PDB entry 8JRU | electron microscopy, 3.50 A resolution | chains R and A of the 5 polymer chains in the assembly

# Chain R
Name: HA signal peptide, HPC4 purification tag, Glucagon receptor, C-terminal tail of Vasopressin V2 receptor
From: Influenza A virus (strain A/Victoria/3/1975 H3N2)
UniProtKB: chimeric construct of P03435, P04070, P47871, P30518: residues -14 to 1 from P03435 (HEMA_I75A3) positions 1-16 (UniProt number = residue number + 15); residues 5-16 from P04070 positions 205-216 (UniProt number = residue number + 200); residues 27-1342 from P47871 positions 27-432 (offset varies); residues 1343-1371 from P30518 positions 343-371 (UniProt number = residue number - 1000)
Chain sequence (478 residues; each row starts with the number of its first residue; note: 910 numbers in that range are skipped by the numbering (no residue carries them; nothing is unmodelled there); numbers below 1 keep their minus sign (Gly-16 is residue -16)):
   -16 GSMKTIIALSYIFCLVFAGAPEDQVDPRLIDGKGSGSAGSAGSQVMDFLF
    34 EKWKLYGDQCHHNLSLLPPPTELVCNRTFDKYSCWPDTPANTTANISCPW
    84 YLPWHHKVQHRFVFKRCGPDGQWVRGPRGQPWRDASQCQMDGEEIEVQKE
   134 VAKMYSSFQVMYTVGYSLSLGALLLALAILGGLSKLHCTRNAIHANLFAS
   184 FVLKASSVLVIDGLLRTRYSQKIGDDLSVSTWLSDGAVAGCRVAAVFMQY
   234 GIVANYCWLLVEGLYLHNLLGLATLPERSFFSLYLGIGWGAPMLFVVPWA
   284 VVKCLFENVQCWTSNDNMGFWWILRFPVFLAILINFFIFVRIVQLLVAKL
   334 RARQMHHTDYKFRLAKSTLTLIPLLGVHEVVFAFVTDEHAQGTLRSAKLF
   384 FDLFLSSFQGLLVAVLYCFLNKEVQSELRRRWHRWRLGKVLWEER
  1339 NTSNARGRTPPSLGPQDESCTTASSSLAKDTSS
Disordered / not traced: -16 to 138, 202-219, 255-259, 368-379, 1339-1355, 1368-1371
Differences from the reference sequence: expression tag (-16 to -15); linker (2-4, 17-26)
Modified residues: Ser1357, Ser1362, Ser1363, Ser1364 (phosphoserine; SEP); Thr1360 (phosphothreonine; TPO)
Small-molecule neighbours: PIO ([(2R)-2-octanoyloxy-3-[oxidanyl-[(1R,2R,3S,4R,5R,6S)-2,3,6-tris(oxidanyl)-4,5-diphosphonooxy-cyclohexyl]oxy-phosphoryl]oxy-propyl] octanoate): Gly165, Leu166, Ser167, Leu169
UniProt features mapped onto this chain:
  - site: Arg11, Leu12 (Cleavage)
What the authors report for this chain:
  - mutagenesis - L329A, K332A, R336A, R346A, R413A (112-205-fold), R414A (112-205-fold): decreased binding to Beta-arrestin 1 and single-chain fragment variable 30 (scFv30) (chain A)
  - mutagenesis - G165W, S167A: unchanged binding to Beta-arrestin 1 and single-chain fragment variable 30 (scFv30) (chain A)
  - mutagenesis - H416A, L420A, V423A, L424A, W425A: decreased localization to rGFP-CAAX
  - mutagenesis - R413A: decreased localization to endocytosis
  - mutagenesis - H416A, L420A, V423A, L424A, W425A: decreased localization to Rluc8-betaarr2
  - mutagenesis - R413A: decreased localization to recruitment at the plasma membrane

# Chain A
Name: Beta-arrestin 1 and single-chain fragment variable 30 (scFv30)
From: Bos taurus
Notes: antibody fragment or engineered binder
Chain sequence (627 residues; each row starts with the number of its first residue):
     1 MGDKGTRVFKKASPNGKLTVYLGKRDFVDHIDLVEPVDGVVLVDPEYLKE
    51 RRVYVTLTAAFRYGREDLDVLGLTFRKDLFVANVQSFPPAPEDKKPLTRL
   101 QERLIKKLGEHAYPFTFEIPPNLPSSVTLQPGPEDTGKAIGVDYEVKAFV
   151 AENLEEKIHKRNSVRLVIEKVQYAPERPGPQPTAETTRQFLMSDKPLHLE
   201 ASLDKEIYYHGEPISVNVHVTNNTNKTVKKIKISVRQYADIVLFNTAQYK
   251 VPVAMEEADDTVAPSSTFSKVYTLTPFLANNREKRGLALDGKLKHEDTNL
   301 ASSTLLREGANREILGIIVSYKVKVKLVVSRGGLLGDLASSDVAVELPFT
   351 LMHPKPKEEPPHREVPEHETPVDTNLSDIQMTQSPSSLSASVGDRVTITC
   401 RASQSVSSAVAWYQQKPGKAPKLLIYSASSLYSGVPSRFSGSRSGTDFTL
   451 TISSLQPEDFATYYCQQYKYVPVTFGQGTKVEIKGTTAASGSSGGSSSGA
   501 EVQLVESGGGLVQPGGSLRLSCAASGFNVYSSSIHWVRQAPGKGLEWVAS
   551 ISSYYGYTYYADSVKGRFTISADTSKNTAYLQMNSLRAEDTAVYYCARSR
   601 QFWYSGLDYWGQGTLVTVSSAHHHHHH
Disordered / not traced: 1-5, 65-73, 92-93, 333-338, 369-627
Small-molecule neighbours: PIO ([(2R)-2-octanoyloxy-3-[oxidanyl-[(1R,2R,3S,4R,5R,6S)-2,3,6-tris(oxidanyl)-4,5-diphosphonooxy-cyclohexyl]oxy-phosphoryl]oxy-propyl] octanoate): Arg236, Lys250, Lys324, Lys326, Arg331, Ser340, Ser341, Asp342
What the authors report for this chain:
  - binding site for PIO: Arg236, Lys250, Lys324, Lys326
  - conformationally variable residues (order/disorder transition): Glu66 to Leu73
  - mutagenesis - K232Q/R236Q/K250Q (15-fold): decreased binding to HA signal peptide, HPC4 purification tag, Glucagon receptor, C-terminal tail of Vasopressin V2 receptor (chain R)

# Chain R / chain A interface
Contacting residue pairs (46; chain R residue first):
  His416(R) - Asn245(A)
  His416(R) - Thr246(A)
  Arg417(R) - Ala247(A)
  Arg417(R) - Gln248(A)  hydrogen bond (side chain-backbone)
  Leu420(R) - Ile241(A)
  Leu420(R) - Asn245(A)
  Leu420(R) - Ala247(A)  hydrophobic
  Leu420(R) - Tyr249(A)  hydrophobic
  Gly421(R) - Tyr249(A)
  Leu424(R) - Gly64(A)
  Leu424(R) - Leu129(A)  hydrophobic
  Leu424(R) - Ile140(A)
  Leu424(R) - Leu243(A)  hydrophobic
  Trp425(R) - Ile140(A)
  Trp425(R) - Tyr249(A)
  Trp425(R) - Arg285(A)
  Glu1356(R) - Pro14(A)
  Glu1356(R) - Lys160(A)
  Ser1357(R) - Lys11(A)
  Cys1358(R) - Lys11(A)  hydrogen bond (backbone-side chain)
  Cys1358(R) - Ala12(A)
  Thr1360(R) - Lys10(A)
  Thr1360(R) - Lys11(A)
  Thr1360(R) - Arg25(A)
  Thr1360(R) - Leu166(A)
  Thr1360(R) - Lys294(A)
  Ala1361(R) - Phe9(A)
  Ala1361(R) - Lys10(A)  hydrogen bond (backbone-backbone)
  Ser1362(R) - Arg7(A)
  Ser1362(R) - Val8(A)
  Ser1362(R) - Lys10(A)
  Ser1363(R) - Arg7(A)
  Ser1363(R) - Val8(A)  hydrogen bond (backbone-backbone)
  Ser1363(R) - Lys10(A)
  Ser1363(R) - Tyr21(A)
  Ser1363(R) - Lys107(A)
  Ser1364(R) - Arg7(A)
  Ser1364(R) - Lys107(A)
  Leu1365(R) - Thr6(A)  hydrogen bond (backbone-backbone)
  Leu1365(R) - Val8(A)  hydrophobic
  Leu1365(R) - Leu100(A)  hydrophobic
  Leu1365(R) - Arg103(A)
  Leu1365(R) - Leu104(A)  hydrophobic
  Leu1365(R) - Lys107(A)
  Ala1366(R) - Arg103(A)
  Lys1367(R) - Thr6(A)
Interface residues without a listed pair, chain R (20 interface residues in all): Arg261, Val423, Thr1359
Interface residues without a listed pair, chain A (34 interface residues in all): Tyr63, Arg161, Arg165, Ser193, Val242, Gly286
The authors on this interface:
  - residue pairs: His416(R)-Asn245(A) (hydrogen bond), Arg417(R)-Gln248(A) (hydrogen bond), Trp425(R)-Arg285(A), Gly286(A)-Trp425(R)
  - interface residues, chain R: Leu420(R), Val423(R), Leu424(R)
  - interface residues, chain A: Tyr63(A), Leu129(A), Gln189(A), Ile241(A), Leu243(A), Ala247(A), Tyr249(A)

# Overview
20 residues of chain R and 34 residues of chain A are in contact, with 5 hydrogen bonds. Polar contacts
include Arg417(R)-Gln248(A), Cys1358(R)-Lys11(A) and Ala1361(R)-Lys10(A). The paper describes hydrogen bonds
between His416(R) and Asn245(A) and Arg417(R) and Gln248(A); contacts between Trp425(R) and Arg285(A) and
Gly286(A) and Trp425(R). The paper reports a binding site for PIO at Arg236(A), Lys250(A) and Lys324(A) among
others; L329A, K332A and R336A of chain R, among others, reduce binding to Beta-arrestin 1 and single-chain
fragment variable 30 (scFv30) (chain A); 14 substitutions were tested in all.
Here chain R is HA signal peptide, HPC4 purification tag, Glucagon receptor, C-terminal tail of Vasopressin V2
receptor (Influenza A virus (strain A/Victoria/3/1975 H3N2)) and chain A is Beta-arrestin 1 and single-chain
fragment variable 30 (scFv30) (Bos taurus). Entry 8JRU (Cryo-EM structure of the glucagon receptor bound to
beta-arrestin 1 in ligand-free state) was determined by electron microscopy together with 8JRV from the same
study.
